PDB entry 6Z2H | X-ray diffraction, 1.80 A resolution | chains A and C of the 4 polymer chains in the assembly

[Chain A (and C)]
Name: ATP-citrate synthase
Source organism: Homo sapiens
Notes: EC 2.3.3.8; chain C of this document is another copy of the same molecule, construct and numbering; everything in this record applies to it too
UniProtKB: P53396 (ACLY_HUMAN); residues 836-1101 here = UniProt positions 836-1101
Amino-acid sequence (270 residues; row label = number of the first residue in the row):
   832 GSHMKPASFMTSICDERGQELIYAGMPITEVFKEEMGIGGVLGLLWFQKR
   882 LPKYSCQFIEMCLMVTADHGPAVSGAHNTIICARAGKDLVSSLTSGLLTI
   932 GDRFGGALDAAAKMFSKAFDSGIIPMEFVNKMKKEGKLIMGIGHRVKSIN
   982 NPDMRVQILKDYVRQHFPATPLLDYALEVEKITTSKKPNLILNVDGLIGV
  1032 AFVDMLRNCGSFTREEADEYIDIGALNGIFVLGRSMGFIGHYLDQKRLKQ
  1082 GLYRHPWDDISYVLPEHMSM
Not modelled in the structure: 832, 1097-1101 (chain C: 832-833, 1097-1101)
Sequence notes: expression tag (832-835)
Curated features (UniProtKB/Swiss-Prot):
  - modified residue: Ser839 (Phosphoserine), Lys948 (N6-acetyllysine), Lys968 (N6-acetyllysine), Lys978 (N6-acetyllysine), Lys1077 (N6-acetyllysine), Ser1100 (Phosphoserine)

[Interface between chain A and chain C]
Residue-residue contacts (60):
  Ala838(A) - Asp1090(C)
  Ala838(A) - Ile1091(C)
  Ala838(A) - Ser1092(C)
  Ser839(A) - Asp1090(C)  hydrogen bond
  Phe840(A) - His1086(C)
  Phe840(A) - Asp1090(C)  hydrogen bond (backbone-backbone)
  Phe840(A) - Ile1091(C)
  Phe840(A) - Ser1092(C)  hydrogen bond (backbone-backbone)
  Met841(A) - Ser1092(C)
  Thr842(A) - Ile1091(C)
  Thr842(A) - Ser1092(C)  hydrogen bond (backbone-backbone)
  Thr842(A) - Tyr1093(C)
  Thr842(A) - Val1094(C)  hydrogen bond (backbone-backbone)
  Ser843(A) - Val1094(C)
  Ser843(A) - Leu1095(C)
  Ser843(A) - Pro1096(C)
  Cys845(A) - Tyr1093(C)
  Cys845(A) - Leu1095(C)
  Asp846(A) - Tyr1093(C)
  Asp846(A) - Leu1095(C)
  Glu847(A) - Arg1085(C)  salt bridge
  Glu847(A) - Trp1088(C)  hydrogen bond
  Glu847(A) - Tyr1093(C)  hydrogen bond
  Arg848(A) - Trp1088(C)
  Arg848(A) - Tyr1093(C)
  Ile853(A) - Leu1095(C)  hydrophobic
  Ala855(A) - Pro1096(C)
  Gly856(A) - Leu1095(C)
  Gly856(A) - Pro1096(C)
  Gln879(A) - Pro1096(C)
  Ser922(A) - Ser922(C)
  Arg1085(A) - Glu847(C)  salt bridge
  His1086(A) - Phe840(C)
  Trp1088(A) - Glu847(C)  hydrogen bond
  Trp1088(A) - Arg848(C)
  Asp1090(A) - Ala838(C)
  Asp1090(A) - Ser839(C)  hydrogen bond
  Asp1090(A) - Phe840(C)  hydrogen bond (backbone-backbone)
  Ile1091(A) - Ala838(C)
  Ile1091(A) - Phe840(C)
  Ile1091(A) - Thr842(C)
  Ser1092(A) - Ala838(C)
  Ser1092(A) - Phe840(C)  hydrogen bond (backbone-backbone)
  Ser1092(A) - Met841(C)
  Ser1092(A) - Thr842(C)  hydrogen bond (backbone-backbone)
  Tyr1093(A) - Thr842(C)
  Tyr1093(A) - Cys845(C)
  Tyr1093(A) - Asp846(C)
  Tyr1093(A) - Glu847(C)  hydrogen bond
  Tyr1093(A) - Arg848(C)
  Val1094(A) - Thr842(C)  hydrogen bond (backbone-backbone)
  Val1094(A) - Ser843(C)
  Leu1095(A) - Ser843(C)
  Leu1095(A) - Cys845(C)
  Leu1095(A) - Asp846(C)
  Leu1095(A) - Ile853(C)  hydrophobic
  Leu1095(A) - Gly856(C)
  Pro1096(A) - Ser843(C)
  Pro1096(A) - Gly856(C)
  Pro1096(A) - Gln879(C)
Interface residues without a listed pair, chain A (29 interface residues in all): Pro837, Ile844, Leu929, Asp1089
Interface residues without a listed pair, chain C (29 interface residues in all): Pro837, Ile844, Ala855, Leu929, Asp1089

[Overview]
The chain A/chain C interface involves 29 residues from each chain, with 14 hydrogen bonds and 2 salt bridges.
Polar contacts include Glu847(A)-Arg1085(C), Ser839(A)-Asp1090(C) and Glu847(A)-Trp1088(C).
Both chains are ATP-citrate synthase (Homo sapiens). Entry 6Z2H (Citryl-CoA lyase module of human ATP citrate
lyase in complex with (3S)-citryl-CoA) was determined by X-ray diffraction together with 6ZNW from the same
study.
